7WV3 - chains B and F of the 6 polymer chains in the assembly; structure by electron microscopy, 2.26 A resolution.

[Chain B]
Name: Toll-like receptor 3
From: Homo sapiens
UniProtKB: O15455 (TLR3_HUMAN); numbering as in UniProt (aligned over 24-904)
Amino-acid sequence (890 residues; row label = number of the first residue in the row):
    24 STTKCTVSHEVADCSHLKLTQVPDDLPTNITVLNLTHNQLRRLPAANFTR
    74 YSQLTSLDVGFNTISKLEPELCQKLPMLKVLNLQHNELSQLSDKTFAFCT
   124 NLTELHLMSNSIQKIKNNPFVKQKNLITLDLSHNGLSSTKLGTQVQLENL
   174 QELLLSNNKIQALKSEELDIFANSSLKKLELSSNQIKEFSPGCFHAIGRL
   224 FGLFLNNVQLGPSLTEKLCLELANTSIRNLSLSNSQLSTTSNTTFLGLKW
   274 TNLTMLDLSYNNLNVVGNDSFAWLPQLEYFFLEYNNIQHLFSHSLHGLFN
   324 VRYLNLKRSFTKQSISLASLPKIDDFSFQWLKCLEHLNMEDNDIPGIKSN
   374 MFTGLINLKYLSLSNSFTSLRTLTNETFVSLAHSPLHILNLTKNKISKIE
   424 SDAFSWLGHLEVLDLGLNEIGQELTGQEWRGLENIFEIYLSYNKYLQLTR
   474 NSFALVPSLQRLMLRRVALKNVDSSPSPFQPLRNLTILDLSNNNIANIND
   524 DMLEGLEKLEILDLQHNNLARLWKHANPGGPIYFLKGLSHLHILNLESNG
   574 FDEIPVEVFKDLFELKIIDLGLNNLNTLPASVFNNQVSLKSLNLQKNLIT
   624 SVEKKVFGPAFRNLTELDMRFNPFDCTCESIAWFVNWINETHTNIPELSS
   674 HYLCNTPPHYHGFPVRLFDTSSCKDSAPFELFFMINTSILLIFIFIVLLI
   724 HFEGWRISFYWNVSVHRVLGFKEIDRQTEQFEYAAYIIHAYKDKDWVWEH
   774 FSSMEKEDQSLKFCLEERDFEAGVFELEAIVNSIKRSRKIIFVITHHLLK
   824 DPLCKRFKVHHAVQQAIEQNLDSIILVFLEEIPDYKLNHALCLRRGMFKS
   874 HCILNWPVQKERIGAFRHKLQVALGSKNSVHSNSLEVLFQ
Disordered / not traced: 24-28, 697-913
Construct notes: expression tag (905-913)
Disulfide bonds: Cys95-Cys122, Cys649-Cys677
Glycans and other covalent adducts: N-acetylglucosamine (NAG) linked to Asn57, Asn196, Asn247, Asn252, Asn265, Asn291, Asn398, Asn413, Asn507
Reported in the primary citation:
  - binding site for the 80-nt RNA strand: His39, His60, His539, Asn541

[Chain F]
Molecule: 80-nt RNA strand
Sequence (80 nucleotides; numbered 1 to 80; the number before each row is that of its first residue):
     1 IIIIIIIIIIIIIIIIIIIIIIIIIIIIIIIIIIIIIIIIIIIIIIIIII
    51 IIIIIIIIIIIIIIIIIIIIIIIIIIIIII

[How chain B and chain F interact]
Pairs across the interface - 20 pairs, chain B then chain F:
  Arg64(B) - I43(F)  phosphate contact
  Thr86(B) - I43(F)  sugar contact
  Ser88(B) - I43(F)  sugar contact
  Ser88(B) - I44(F)  sugar contact
  Glu110(B) - I43(F)  sugar contact
  Arg489(B) - I23(F)  phosphate contact
  Arg489(B) - I24(F)  salt bridge to the phosphate
  Asn515(B) - I23(F)  hydrogen bond to the phosphate
  Asn517(B) - I21(F)  hydrogen bond to the sugar
  Asn517(B) - I22(F)  sugar contact
  His539(B) - I22(F)  salt bridge to the phosphate
  Asn540(B) - I21(F)  sugar contact
  Asn541(B) - I20(F)  hydrogen bond to the sugar
  Asn541(B) - I21(F)  sugar contact
  Ser571(B) - I21(F)  phosphate contact
  Ser571(B) - I22(F)  hydrogen bond to the phosphate
  Gly573(B) - I20(F)  phosphate contact
  Gly573(B) - I21(F)  sugar contact
  Asn597(B) - I20(F)  phosphate contact
  Asn597(B) - I21(F)  phosphate contact
Also at the interface, not in a pair above, chain B (16 interface residues in all): Gln62, Ala543, Asn572
Also at the interface, not in a pair above, chain F (8 interface residues in all): I42

[Overview]
The interface between chain B and chain F involves 16 residues on one side and 8 on the other; the contacts
include 4 hydrogen bonds and 2 salt bridges. Among the polar pairs are Asn517(B)-I21(F), Asn541(B)-I20(F) and
Asn515(B)-I23(F). From the paper: a binding site for the 80-nt RNA strand at His39(B), His60(B) and His539(B)
among others.
Here chain B is Toll-like receptor 3 (Homo sapiens) and chain F is an 80-nt RNA strand. Entry 7WV3 (Toll-like
receptor3 linear cluster) was determined by electron microscopy (same publication as 7WV4, 7WV5, 7WVE and
7WVJ).
